8ZDL - chains A and b of the 42 polymer chains in the assembly; structure by electron microscopy, 3.78 A resolution.

Chain A:
Molecule: Protal Protein (gp5)
Organism: Mycolicibacterium smegmatis MC2 155
Amino-acid sequence (545 residues; row label = number of the first residue in the row):
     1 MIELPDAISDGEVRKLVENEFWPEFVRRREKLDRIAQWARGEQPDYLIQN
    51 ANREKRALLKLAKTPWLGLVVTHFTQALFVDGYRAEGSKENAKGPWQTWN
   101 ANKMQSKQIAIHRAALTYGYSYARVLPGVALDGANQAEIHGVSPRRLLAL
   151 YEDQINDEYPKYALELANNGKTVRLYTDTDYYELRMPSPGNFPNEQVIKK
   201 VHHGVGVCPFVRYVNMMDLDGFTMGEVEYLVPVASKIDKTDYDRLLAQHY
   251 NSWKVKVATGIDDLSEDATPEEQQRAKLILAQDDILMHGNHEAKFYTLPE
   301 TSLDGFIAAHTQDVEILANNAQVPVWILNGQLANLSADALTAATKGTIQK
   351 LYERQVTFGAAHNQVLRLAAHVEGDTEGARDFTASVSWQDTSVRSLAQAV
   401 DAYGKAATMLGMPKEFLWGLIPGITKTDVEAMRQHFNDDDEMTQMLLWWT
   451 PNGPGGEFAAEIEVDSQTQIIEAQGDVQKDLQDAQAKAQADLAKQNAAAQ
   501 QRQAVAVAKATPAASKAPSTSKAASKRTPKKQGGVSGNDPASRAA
Unresolved in the structure: 1, 508-545
What the authors report for this chain:
  - conformationally variable residues (order/disorder transition): Ala508 to Ala545

Chain b:
Molecule: Adaptor Protein (gp9)
Organism: Mycolicibacterium smegmatis MC2 155
Amino-acid sequence (154 residues; numbered 1 to 154; the number before each row is that of its first residue):
     1 MAGLATIDELQTLMSTVFEDDALEQAQLVLDIVSSWARVVSGQMWPDAPA
    51 NVPDDVRAVVLQASRRELKNPDRVISRQMGPFNVQYSQPPDGFFYPAELA
   101 ILKRFKRSGGLMTVSTSRGEEGRPWAGKTAYIRYGDGLFPFCSEDEGYGD
   151 VVPW
Unresolved in the structure: 1, 139-154

Chain A / chain b interface:
Contacting residue pairs (17):
  Asp263(A) - Lys103(b)
  Asp263(A) - Gly110(b)
  Asp263(A) - Met112(b)
  Leu264(A) - Val39(b)
  Leu264(A) - Val40(b)
  Gln274(A) - Ser115(b)  hydrogen bond (backbone-side chain)
  Ala276(A) - Ser115(b)
  Lys277(A) - Ser115(b)
  Leu278(A) - Ser115(b)
  Leu278(A) - Thr116(b)
  Leu278(A) - Ser117(b)  hydrogen bond (backbone-backbone)
  Ile279(A) - Ser117(b)
  Ile279(A) - Gly119(b)
  Leu280(A) - Thr116(b)
  Leu280(A) - Ser117(b)  hydrogen bond (backbone-backbone)
  Leu280(A) - Arg118(b)
  Ala281(A) - Arg118(b)
Also at the interface, not in a pair above, chain A (11 interface residues in all): Glu271, Gln282
Also at the interface, not in a pair above, chain b (11 interface residues in all): Arg107

Summary:
Chain A and chain b each contribute 11 residues to their interface, with 3 hydrogen bonds. Polar contacts
include Gln274(A)-Ser115(b), Leu278(A)-Ser117(b) and Leu280(A)-Ser117(b). From the paper: conformational
variability at Ala508(A).
Chain A is Protal Protein (gp5) and chain b is Adaptor Protein (gp9), both from Mycolicibacterium smegmatis
MC2 155; the structure, Cryo-EM structure of Mycobacteriophage Douge genome-free connector (gp5, gp9, gp10,
gp12 and gp13), was determined by electron microscopy, deposited together with 8ZDJ, 8ZDK, 8ZDO and 8ZDQ.
